Entry 5E7B (X-ray diffraction, 1.10 A resolution); this record covers chain A.

Chain A:
Name: nanobody nano-L06
Source organism: Camelus dromedarius
Notes: antibody fragment or engineered binder
Chain sequence (131 residues; each row starts with the number of its first residue):
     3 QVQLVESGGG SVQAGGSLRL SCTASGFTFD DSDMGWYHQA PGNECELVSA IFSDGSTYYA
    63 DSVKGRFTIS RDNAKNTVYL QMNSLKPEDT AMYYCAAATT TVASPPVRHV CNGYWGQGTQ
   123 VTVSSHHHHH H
Not modelled in the structure: 129-133
Disulfides: Cys24-Cys97, Cys47-Cys113

In short:
Chain A is nanobody nano-L06 (Camelus dromedarius); the structure, Structure of a nanobody (vHH) from camel
against phage Tuc2009 RBP (BppL, ORF53), was determined by X-ray diffraction together with 5E7F and 5E7T from
the same study.
